Entry 8Z68 (electron microscopy, 2.64 A resolution); this record covers chains A and S of the 5 polymer chains in the assembly.

[Chain A]
Protein: Guanine nucleotide-binding protein G(s) subunit alpha isoforms short
Organism: Homo sapiens
Sequence (361 residues; each row starts with the number of its first residue; note: 33 numbers in that range are skipped by the numbering (no residue carries them; nothing is unmodelled there)):
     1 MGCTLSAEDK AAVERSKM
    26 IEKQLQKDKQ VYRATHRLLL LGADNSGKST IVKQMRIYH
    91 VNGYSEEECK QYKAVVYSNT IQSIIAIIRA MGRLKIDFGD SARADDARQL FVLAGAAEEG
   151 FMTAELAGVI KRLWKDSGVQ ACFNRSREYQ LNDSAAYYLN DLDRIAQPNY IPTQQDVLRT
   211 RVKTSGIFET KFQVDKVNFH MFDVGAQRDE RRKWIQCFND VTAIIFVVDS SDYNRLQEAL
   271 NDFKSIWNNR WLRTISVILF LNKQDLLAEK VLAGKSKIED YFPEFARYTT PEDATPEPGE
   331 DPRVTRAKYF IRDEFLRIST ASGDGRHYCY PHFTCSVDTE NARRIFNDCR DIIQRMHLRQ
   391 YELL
Disordered / not traced: 1-3, 91-211

[Chain S]
Protein: scFv16
Organism: synthetic construct
Notes: antibody fragment or engineered binder
Sequence (285 residues; each row starts with the number of its first residue; note: 4 numbers in that range are skipped by the numbering (no residue carries them; nothing is unmodelled there); a row labelled like 120A-120Q holds insertion residues (120A, then the next letters in order); numbers below 1 keep their minus sign (Met-36 is residue -36)):
   -36 MLLVNQSHQG FNKEHTSKMV SAIVLYVLLA AAAHSAFAVQ LVESGGGLVQ PGGSRKLSCS
    24 ASGFAFSSFG MHWVRQAPEK GLEWVAYISS GSGTIYYADT VKGRFTISRD DPKNTLFLQM
    84 TSLRSEDTAM YYCVRSIYYY GSSPFDFWGQ GTTLTVS
120A-120Q AGGGGSGGGGSGGGGSA
   125 DIVMTQATSS VPVTPGESVS ISCRSSKSLL HSNGNTYLYW FLQRPGQSPQ LLIYRMSNLA
   185 SGVPDRFSGS GSGTAFTLTI SRLEAEDVGV YYCMQHLEYP LTFGAGTKLE L
Disordered / not traced: -36 to 1, 120A-120Q, 197
Cystine bridges: Cys147-Cys217

[Interface between chain A and chain S]
Contacting residue pairs - 25 pairs, chain A then chain S:
  Thr4(A) with His155(S)
  Leu5(A) with His155(S)
  Ser6(A) with His155(S); Asn157(S), hydrogen bond; Tyr161(S), hydrogen bond
  Ala7(A) with His220(S); Leu221(S); Tyr223(S), hydrophobic
  Glu8(A) with Pro107(S); Tyr161(S); Tyr163(S), hydrogen bond; Arg179(S), salt bridge; His220(S)
  Ala11(A) with Tyr101(S), hydrophobic
  Ala12(A) with Tyr101(S)
  Glu14(A) with Ser52(S), hydrogen bond; Ser53(S); Gly56(S); Thr57(S), hydrogen bond
  Arg15(A) with Ser31(S); Ile100(S); Tyr101(S); Tyr102(S)
  Met18(A) with Ser53(S); Gly54(S)
Also at the interface, not in a pair above, chain A (11 interface residues in all): Asp9
Also at the interface, not in a pair above, chain S (19 interface residues in all): Tyr50

[In short]
The interface between chain A and chain S involves 11 residues on one side and 19 on the other, with 5
hydrogen bonds and 1 salt bridge. Polar pairs include Glu8(A)-Arg179(S), Ser6(A)-Asn157(S) and
Ser6(A)-Tyr161(S).
Chain A is Guanine nucleotide-binding protein G(s) subunit alpha isoforms short (Homo sapiens) and chain S is
scFv16 (synthetic construct); the structure, Cryo-EM structure of the hGPR68-Gs complex in pH6.8, was
determined by electron microscopy.
